2R4Y - chains A and B; structure by X-ray diffraction, 2.00 A resolution.

== Chain A (and B) ==
Name: Globin-1
Organism: Scapharca inaequivalvis
Notes: chain B of this document is another copy of the same molecule, construct and numbering; everything in this record applies to it too
UniProtKB: P02213 (GLB1_SCAIN); residue numbers follow UniProt; this construct covers 1-146
Sequence (146 residues; each row starts with the number of its first residue):
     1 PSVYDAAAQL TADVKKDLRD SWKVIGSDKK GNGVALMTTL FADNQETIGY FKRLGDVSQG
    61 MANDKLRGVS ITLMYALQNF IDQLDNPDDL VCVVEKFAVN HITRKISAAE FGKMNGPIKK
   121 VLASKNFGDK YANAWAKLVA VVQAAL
Unresolved in the structure: 1
Construct notes: engineered mutation Val69 (His in P02213), Met114 (Ile in P02213)
Swiss-Prot annotation at these positions:
  - binding site (heme b): His101
Metal / ion sites: heme Fe near His101 (its only coordinating residue here)
Ligand contacts: heme (HEM): Leu40, Thr47, Tyr50, Phe51, Arg53, Leu54, Val69, Thr72, Leu73, Ala76, Leu77, Phe80, Phe97, Asn100, His101, Arg104, Ile106, Glu110, Phe111, Met114, Ile118

== How chain A and chain B interact ==
Contacting residue pairs - 39 pairs, chain A then chain B:
  Lys30(A) with Asp89(B), salt bridge
  Arg53(A) with Lys96(B); Val99(B)
  Asp64(A) with Cys92(B)
  Arg67(A) with Asp88(B); Asp89(B), salt bridge; Cys92(B)
  Gly68(A) with Cys92(B)
  Val69(A) with Lys96(B)
  Ile71(A) with Asn79(B); Gln83(B); Val93(B), hydrophobic
  Thr72(A) with Asn79(B); Lys96(B)
  Tyr75(A) with Tyr75(B); Gln78(B); Asn79(B); Asp82(B), hydrogen bond; Gln83(B), hydrogen bond
  Gln78(A) with Tyr75(B)
  Asn79(A) with Ile71(B); Thr72(B); Tyr75(B)
  Asp82(A) with Tyr75(B), hydrogen bond
  Gln83(A) with Ile71(B); Tyr75(B), hydrogen bond
  Asn86(A) with Lys30(B)
  Asp88(A) with Arg67(B), hydrogen bond (backbone-side chain)
  Asp89(A) with Lys30(B), salt bridge; Arg67(B), salt bridge
  Cys92(A) with Asp64(B); Arg67(B); Gly68(B)
  Val93(A) with Ile71(B), hydrophobic
  Lys96(A) with Arg53(B); Val69(B)
  Val99(A) with Arg53(B)
  Asn100(A) with Arg104(B)
  Arg104(A) with Asn100(B)
Interface residues without a listed pair, chain A (23 interface residues in all): Glu95
Interface residues without a listed pair, chain B (23 interface residues in all): Lys65, Asn86

== Overview ==
The chain A/chain B interface involves 23 residues from each chain, with 5 hydrogen bonds and 4 salt bridges.
Polar contacts include Lys30(A)-Asp89(B), Arg67(A)-Asp89(B) and Tyr75(A)-Asp82(B). Chain A binds heme. From
UniProt: heme b-binding residue His101(A) on chain A.
Chain A and chain B are both Globin-1 (Scapharca inaequivalvis); the structure, Ligand Migration and Binding
in The Dimeric Hemoglobin of Scapharca Inaequivalvis: H69V/I114M unliganded, was determined by X-ray
diffraction (same publication as 2R4W, 2R4X, 2R4Z, 2Z85 and 2Z8A).
